PDB entry 7T72 | X-ray diffraction, 3.18 A resolution | chains L and H of the 3 polymer chains in the assembly

== Chain L ==
Protein: Antibody light chain
Organism: Homo sapiens
Notes: antibody fragment or engineered binder
Amino-acid sequence (214 residues; each row starts with the number of its first residue):
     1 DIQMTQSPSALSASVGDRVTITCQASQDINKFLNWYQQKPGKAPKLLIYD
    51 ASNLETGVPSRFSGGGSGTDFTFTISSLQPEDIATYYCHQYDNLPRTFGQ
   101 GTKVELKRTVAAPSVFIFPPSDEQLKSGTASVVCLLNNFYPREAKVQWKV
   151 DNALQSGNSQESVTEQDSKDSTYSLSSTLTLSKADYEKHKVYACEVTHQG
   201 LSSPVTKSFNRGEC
Not modelled in the structure: 212-214
Disulfides: Cys-23/Cys-88, Cys-134/Cys-194

== Chain H ==
Protein: Antibody heavy chain
Organism: Homo sapiens
Notes: antibody fragment or engineered binder
Amino-acid sequence (232 residues; numbered 1 to 232; the number before each row is that of its first residue):
     1 EVQLVQSGGDLVQPGGSLRLSCAVSGFTVSRNYMTWVRQAPGRGLEWVSL
    51 IYPGGSAFYADSVKGRFTISRDNSKNTLYLQMNSLRVEDTAVYYCARDPV
   101 STGHYHDSDYWGQGTLVTVSSASTKGPSVFPLAPSSKSTSGGTAALGCLV
   151 KDYFPEPVTVSWNSGALTSGVHTFPAVLQSSGLYSLSSVVTVPSSSLGTQ
   201 TYICNVNHKPSNTKVDKKVEPKSCGSHHHHHH
Not modelled in the structure: 136-141, 223-232
Disulfides: Cys-22/Cys-95, Cys-148/Cys-204

== Chain L / chain H interface ==
Residue-residue contacts - 59 pairs, chain L then chain H:
  Asp-1(L) with Asp-61(H)
  Asn-34(L) with Pro-99(H)
  Tyr-36(L) with Asp-109(H), hydrogen bond; Trp-111(H)
  Gln-38(L) with Gln-39(H), hydrogen bond; Leu-45(H)
  Lys-42(L) with Tyr-94(H)
  Ala-43(L) with Tyr-94(H), hydrophobic; Gly-112(H)
  Pro-44(L) with Trp-111(H), hydrophobic
  Leu-46(L) with Pro-99(H), hydrophobic; Ser-108(H); Asp-109(H)
  Tyr-49(L) with Ser-101(H); His-106(H)
  Leu-54(L) with His-106(H)
  Glu-55(L) with His-106(H), salt bridge; Asp-107(H); Ser-108(H), hydrogen bond (side chain-backbone)
  Thr-56(L) with His-106(H)
  Tyr-87(L) with Arg-43(H); Gly-44(H); Leu-45(H)
  Leu-94(L) with Tyr-52(H); Phe-58(H), hydrophobic
  Pro-95(L) with Trp-47(H), hydrophobic; Asp-61(H)
  Arg-96(L) with Thr-35(H); Trp-47(H); Leu-50(H); Asp-98(H), salt bridge
  Phe-98(L) with Leu-45(H); Trp-47(H)
  Gln-100(L) with Gly-44(H)
  Phe-116(L) with Ala-145(H), hydrophobic; Thr-191(H)
  Phe-118(L) with Leu-132(H), hydrophobic; Ala-133(H); Ala-145(H); Leu-146(H), hydrophobic
  Ser-121(L) with Phe-130(H); Pro-131(H)
  Glu-123(L) with Phe-130(H)
  Gln-124(L) with Phe-130(H)
  Ser-127(L) with Phe-130(H)
  Val-133(L) with Leu-132(H), hydrophobic
  Leu-135(L) with Phe-174(H), hydrophobic; Val-189(H), hydrophobic
  Asn-137(L) with His-172(H), hydrogen bond; Thr-191(H), hydrogen bond
  Asn-138(L) with His-172(H), hydrogen bond
  Ser-162(L) with Phe-174(H); Pro-175(H), hydrogen bond (side chain-backbone)
  Val-163(L) with Pro-175(H)
  Thr-164(L) with Phe-174(H)
  Ser-174(L) with His-172(H); Phe-174(H)
  Leu-175(L) with Phe-174(H)
  Ser-176(L) with Phe-174(H)
Interface residues without a listed pair, chain L (38 interface residues in all): Asp-50, Ser-131, Gln-160, Glu-161
Interface residues without a listed pair, chain H (39 interface residues in all): Val-37, Glu-46, Tyr-59, Val-129, Thr-143, Ala-144, Leu-149, Val-177

== In short ==
Chain L and chain H form an interface of 38 and 39 residues respectively; the contacts include 7 hydrogen
bonds and 2 salt bridges. Polar pairs include Glu-55(L)/His-106(H), Arg-96(L)/Asp-98(H) and
Tyr-36(L)/Asp-109(H).
Chain L is Antibody light chain and chain H is Antibody heavy chain, both from Homo sapiens; the structure,
Epitope-based selection of SARS-CoV-2 neutralizing antibodies from convalescent patients, was determined by
X-ray diffraction, deposited together with 7T5O.
